6QWF - chains B and C of the 4 polymer chains in the assembly; structure by X-ray diffraction, 2.70 A resolution.

[Chain B]
Protein: Listeriolysin positive regulatory factor A
Organism: Listeria monocytogenes
UniProt: Q4TVQ0 (Q4TVQ0_LISMN); residues 1-237 here = UniProt positions 1-237
Amino-acid sequence (239 residues; each row starts with the number of its first residue; numbers below 1 keep their minus sign (Gly-1 is residue -1)):
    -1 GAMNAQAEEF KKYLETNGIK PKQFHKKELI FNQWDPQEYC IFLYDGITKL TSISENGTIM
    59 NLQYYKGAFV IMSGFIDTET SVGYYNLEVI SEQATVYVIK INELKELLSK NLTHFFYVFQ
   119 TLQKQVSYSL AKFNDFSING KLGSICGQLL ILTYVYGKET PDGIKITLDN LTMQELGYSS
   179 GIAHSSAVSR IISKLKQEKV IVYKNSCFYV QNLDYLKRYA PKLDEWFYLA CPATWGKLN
Disordered / not traced: -1 to 1
Differences from the reference sequence: expression tag (-1 to 0); engineered mutation Val94 (Ala in Q4TVQ0)
What the authors report for this chain:
  - mutagenesis - G145S: increased binding to the 30-nt DNA strand (chain C)
  - mutagenesis - A94V: unchanged growth in response to G-6-P
  - mutagenesis - G145S: increased growth in response to G-6-P
  - mutagenesis - A94V, G145C, G145S: increased signaling
  - mutagenesis - A94V: increased signaling in response to hpt

[Chain C]
Molecule: 30-nt DNA strand
Sequence (30 nucleotides; each row starts with the number of its first residue):
     1 TTGAGGCATT AACATTTGTT AACGACGATA

[Interface between chain B and chain C]
Pairs across the interface (14):
  Gly138(B) - DT17(C)  phosphate contact
  Lys139(B) - DT17(C)  hydrogen bond to the phosphate
  Lys139(B) - DG18(C)  phosphate contact
  Leu140(B) - DT17(C)  hydrogen bond to the phosphate
  His182(B) - DG18(C)  sugar contact
  His182(B) - DT19(C)  salt bridge to the phosphate
  His182(B) - DT20(C)  phosphate contact
  Ser184(B) - DT20(C)  hydrogen bond to the base
  Ser184(B) - DA21(C)  hydrogen bond to the base
  Ala185(B) - DG18(C)  phosphate contact
  Arg188(B) - DT17(C)  base contact
  Arg188(B) - DG18(C)  hydrogen bond to the base
  Arg188(B) - DT19(C)  base contact
  Lys192(B) - DT16(C)  salt bridge to the phosphate
Interface residues without a listed pair, chain B (12 interface residues in all): Asn137, Ile180, Ala181, Ile189

[Overview]
12 residues of chain B face 6 of chain C across their interface, with 5 hydrogen bonds and 2 salt bridges.
Among the polar pairs are Ser184(B)-DT20(C), Ser184(B)-DA21(C) and Arg188(B)-DG18(C). The paper reports that
A94V, G145C and G145S of chain B increase signaling; G145S of chain B increases binding to the 30-nt DNA
strand (chain C).
Chain B is Listeriolysin positive regulatory factor A (Listeria monocytogenes) and chain C is a 30-nt DNA
strand; the structure, The Transcriptional Regulator PrfA-A94V mutant from Listeria Monocytogenes in complex
with a 30-bp operator PrfA-box motif, was determined by X-ray diffraction (same publication as 6QWH, 6QWK and
6QWM).
